Entry 5N6I (X-ray diffraction, 3.60 A resolution); this record covers chains B and J of the 14 polymer chains in the assembly.

== Chain B ==
Name: Cyclic GMP-AMP synthase
Organism: Mus musculus
Notes: EC 2.7.7.86
UniProtKB: Q8C6L5 (CGAS_MOUSE); numbering as in UniProt (aligned over 139-507)
Sequence (370 residues; numbered 138 to 507; the number before each row is that of its first residue):
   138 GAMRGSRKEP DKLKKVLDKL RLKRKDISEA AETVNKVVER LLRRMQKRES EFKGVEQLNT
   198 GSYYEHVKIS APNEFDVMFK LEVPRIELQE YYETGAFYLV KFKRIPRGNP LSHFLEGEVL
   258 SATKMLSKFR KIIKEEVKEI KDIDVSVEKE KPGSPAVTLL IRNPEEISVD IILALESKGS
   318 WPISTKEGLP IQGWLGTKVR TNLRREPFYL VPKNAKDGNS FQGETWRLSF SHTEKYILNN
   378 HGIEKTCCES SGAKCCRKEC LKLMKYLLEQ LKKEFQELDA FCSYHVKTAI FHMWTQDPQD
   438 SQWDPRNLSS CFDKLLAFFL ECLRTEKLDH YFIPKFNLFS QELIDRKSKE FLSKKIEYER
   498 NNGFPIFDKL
Disordered / not traced: 138-148, 506-507
Construct notes: expression tag (138); conflict Met-140 (Pro in Q8C6L5)
Metal / ion sites: Zn2+: His-378, Cys-384, Cys-385, Cys-392
Swiss-Prot annotation at these positions:
  - region: Lys-372 to Lys-395 (DNA-binding)
  - motif: Leu-154 to Leu-159 (Nuclear export signal), Asp-281 to Ser-291 (Nuclear localization signal)
  - binding site (GTP): Thr-197, Asp-307, Arg-364 to Glu-371
  - binding site (ATP): Ser-199, Glu-371, Lys-402, Ser-420 to Lys-424
  - binding site (Mg(2+)): Glu-211, Asp-213, Asp-307
  - binding site (2',3'-cGAMP): Asp-213, Gly-290, Asp-307, Lys-350, Arg-364 to Ser-366
  - binding site (Zn(2+)): His-378, Cys-384, Cys-385, Cys-392
  - site: Arg-241 (Arginine-anchor), Asp-307, Ile-308 (Cleavage)
  - modified residue: Lys-156 (N6-lactoyllysine), Glu-176 (PolyADP-ribosyl glutamic acid), Ser-199 (Phosphoserine), Tyr-201 (Phosphotyrosine), Glu-272 (5-glutamyl polyglutamate), Ser-291 (Phosphoserine), Glu-302 (5-glutamyl glutamate), Lys-372 (N6-acetyllysine), Lys-382 (N6-acetyllysine), Lys-402 (N6-acetyllysine), Ser-420 (Phosphoserine), Lys-491 (N6-methyllysine)
  - lipidation (S-palmitoyl cysteine): Cys-392, Cys-393, Cys-459
  - cross-link (Glycyl lysine isopeptide (Lys-Gly)): Lys-217 (interchain with G-Cter in SUMO), Lys-271 (interchain with G-Cter in ubiquitin), Lys-335 (interchain with G-Cter in SUMO), Lys-372 (interchain with G-Cter in SUMO), Lys-382 (interchain with G-Cter in SUMO), Lys-399 (interchain with G-Cter in ubiquitin), Lys-402 (interchain with G-Cter in ubiquitin), Lys-409 (interchain with G-Cter in ubiquitin), Lys-410 (interchain with G-Cter in ubiquitin), Lys-464 (interchain with G-Cter in SUMO)
  - mutagenesis: Lys-156 (K156Q: Mimics lactylation; knockin mice show higher mortality following HSV-1 infection), Asn-172 (N172K: Induces alteration of the DNA-binding surface and leads to decreased synthesis of cyclic GMP-AMP (cGAMP); when associated with L-180), Glu-176 (E176A: Abolished poly-ADP-ribosylation by PARP1, stimulating interferon production in knockin mice), Arg-180 (R180L: Induces alteration of the DNA-binding surface and leads to decreased synthesis of cyclic GMP-AMP (cGAMP); when associated with K-182), Gly-198 (G198A: Abolishes stimulation of interferon production; when associated with A-199), Ser-199 (S199A: Abolishes stimulation of interferon production; when associated with A-199), Tyr-201 (Y201E: Phosphomimetic mutant; reduced translocation to the nucleus following treatment with etoposide), Glu-211 to Asp-213 (Abolished nucleotidyltransferase activity. Does not affect nuclear localization and tethering to chromatin), Glu-211 (E211A: Abolishes ability to promote type-I interferon production), Asp-213 (D213A: Abolishes ability to promote type-I interferon production), Lys-217 (K217R: Reduced sumoylation), Arg-222 (R222E: Impaired tethering to chromatin, leading to constitutive activation in the absence of DNA), 31 further mutagenesis entries in UniProt

== Chain J ==
Molecule: 39-nt DNA strand
Sequence (39 nucleotides; each row starts with the number of its first residue):
     1 AGATCATGTA CAGATCAGTC ATAGATCACT AGTAGATCT
Disordered / not traced: 1-2, 39

== Interface between chain B and chain J ==
Residue-residue contacts (14):
  Arg-158(B) with DA34(J), salt bridge to the phosphate; DG35(J), phosphate contact
  Leu-159(B) with DA34(J), sugar contact
  Lys-160(B) with DA34(J), phosphate contact; DG35(J), salt bridge to the phosphate
  Arg-161(B) with DA34(J), hydrogen bond to the phosphate; DG35(J), hydrogen bond to the phosphate
  Arg-180(B) with DA25(J), salt bridge to the phosphate
  His-203(B) with DG32(J), phosphate contact; DT33(J), phosphate contact
  Cys-385(B) with DG32(J), phosphate contact
  Glu-386(B) with DG32(J), phosphate contact
  Ser-387(B) with DG32(J), phosphate contact
  Lys-395(B) with DT33(J), salt bridge to the phosphate
Interface residues without a listed pair, chain B (11 interface residues in all): Ile-164

== Summary ==
11 residues of chain B and 5 residues of chain J are in contact; the contacts include 2 hydrogen bonds and 4
salt bridges. Polar pairs include Arg-161(B)/DA34(J), Arg-161(B)/DG35(J) and Arg-158(B)/DA34(J).
Chain B is Cyclic GMP-AMP synthase (Mus musculus) and chain J is a 39-nt DNA strand; the structure, Crystal
structure of mouse cGAS in complex with 39 bp DNA, was determined by X-ray diffraction.
